3TIH - chain A; structure by X-ray diffraction, 4.00 A resolution.

Chain A:
Molecule: HIV-1 clade C ZM109F.PB4 gp120
From: Human immunodeficiency virus 1
Chain sequence (345 residues; each row starts with the number of its first residue; note: 109 numbers in that range are skipped by the numbering (no residue carries them; nothing is unmodelled there); a row labelled like 458A-458E holds insertion residues (458A, then the next letters in order)):
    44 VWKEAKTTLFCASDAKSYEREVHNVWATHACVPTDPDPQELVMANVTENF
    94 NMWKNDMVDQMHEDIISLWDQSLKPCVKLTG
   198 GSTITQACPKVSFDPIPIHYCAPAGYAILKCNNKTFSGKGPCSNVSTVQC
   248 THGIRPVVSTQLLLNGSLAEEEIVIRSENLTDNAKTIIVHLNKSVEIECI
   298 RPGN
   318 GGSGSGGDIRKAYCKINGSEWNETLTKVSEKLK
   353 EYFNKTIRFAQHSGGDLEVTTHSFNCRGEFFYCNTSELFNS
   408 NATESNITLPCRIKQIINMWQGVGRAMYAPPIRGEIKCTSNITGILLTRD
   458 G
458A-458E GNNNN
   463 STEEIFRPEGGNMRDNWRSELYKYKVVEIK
Unresolved in the structure: 318-323, 353-356, 408-411, 458A-458E
Disulfide bonds: Cys54-Cys74, Cys119-Cys205, Cys218-Cys247, Cys228-Cys239, Cys296-Cys331, Cys378-Cys445, Cys385-Cys418

Overview:
Chain A is HIV-1 clade C ZM109F.PB4 gp120 (Human immunodeficiency virus 1); the structure, Crystal structure
of unliganded HIV-1 clade C strain ZM109F.PB4 gp120 core, was determined by X-ray diffraction together with
3TGQ, 3TGR, 3TGS and 3TGT from the same study.
